PDB entry 5U2F | X-ray diffraction, 2.52 A resolution | chain A

== Chain A ==
Molecule: Bromodomain-containing protein 4
From: Homo sapiens
UniProt: O60885 (BRD4_HUMAN); residues 42-180 here = UniProt positions 42-180
Amino-acid sequence (140 residues; row label = number of the first residue in the row):
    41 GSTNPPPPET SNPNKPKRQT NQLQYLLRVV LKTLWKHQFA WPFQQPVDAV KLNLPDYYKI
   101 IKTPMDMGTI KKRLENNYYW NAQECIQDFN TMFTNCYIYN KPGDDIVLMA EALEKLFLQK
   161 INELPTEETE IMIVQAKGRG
Unresolved in the structure: 41-42, 174-180
Sequence notes: expression tag (41)
Small-molecule neighbours: 82Y (N-hydroxy-4-[5-(morpholin-4-yl)-7-oxo-7H-thieno[3,2-b]pyran-3-yl]benzamide): W81, P82, F83, Q85, V87, L92, L94, Y97, C136, Y139, N140, I146
UniProt features mapped onto this chain:
  - site: N140 (Acetylated histone binding)
  - cross-link: K99 (Glycyl lysine isopeptide (Lys-Gly) (interchain with G-Cter in SUMO2))
  - natural variant: D145 (D145G: Found in a patient with a neurodevelopmental syndrome; uncertain significance)
  - mutagenesis: N140 (N140A: Abolishes binding to acetylated histones)
From the paper describing this entry:
  - binding site for 82Y: W81, Y97, N140
  - conformationally variable residues (side-chain flip): W81

== Summary ==
Bound to chain A: compound 82Y. From UniProt: one mutagenesis site. From the paper: a binding site for 82Y at
W81, Y97 and N140; conformational variability at W81.
Chain A is Bromodomain-containing protein 4 (Homo sapiens); the structure, BRD4 first bromodomain (BD1) in
complex with dual PI3 kinase (PI3K) inhibitor SF2558HA, was determined by X-ray diffraction, deposited
together with 5U2C and 5U2E.
